Entry 9GUQ (electron microscopy, 3.10 A resolution); this record covers chains A and I of the 24 polymer chains in the assembly.

# Chain A
Molecule: 16S ribosomal RNA
Organism: Escherichia coli K-12
Sequence (1541 nucleotides; each row starts with the number of its first residue):
     1 AAAUUGAAGAGUUUGAUCAUGGCUCAGAUUGAACGCUGGCGGCAGGCCUA
    51 ACACAUGCAAGUCGAACGGUAACAGGAAGAAGCUUGCUUCUUUGCUGACG
   101 AGUGGCGGACGGGUGAGUAAUGUCUGGGAAACUGCCUGAUGGAGGGGGAU
   151 AACUACUGGAAACGGUAGCUAAUACCGCAUAACGUCGCAAGACCAAAGAG
   201 GGGUACCUUCGGGCCUCUUGCCAUCGGAUGUGCCCAGAUGGGAUUAGCUA
   251 GUAGGUGGGGUAACGGCUCACCUAGGCGACGAUCCCUAGCUGGUCUGAGA
   301 GGAUGACCAGCCACACUGGAACUGAGACACGGUCCAGACUCCUACGGGAG
   351 GCAGCAGUGGGGAAUAUUGCACAAUGGGCGCAAGCCUGAUGCAGCCAUGC
   401 CGCGUGUAUGAAGAAGGCCUUCGGGUUGUAAAGUACUUUCAGCGGGGAGG
   451 AAGGGAGUAAAGUUAAUACCUUUGCUCAUUGACGUUACCCGCAGAAGAAG
   501 CACCGGCUAACUCCGUGCCAGCAGCCXCGGUAAUACGGAGGGUGCAAGCG
   551 UUAAUCGGAAUUACUGGGCGUAAAGCGCACGCAGGCGGUUUGUUAAGUCA
   601 GAUGUGAAAUCCCCGGGCUCAACCUGGGAACUGCAUCUGAUACUGGCAAG
   651 CUUGAGUCUCGUAGAGGGGGGUAGAAUUCCAGGUGUAGCGGUGAAAUGCG
   701 UAGAGAUCUGGAGGAAUACCGGUGGCGAAGGCGGCCCCCUGGACGAAGAC
   751 UGACGCUCAGGUGCGAAAGCGUGGGGAGCAAACAGGAUUAGAUACCCUGG
   801 UAGUCCACGCCGUAAACGAUGUCGACUUGGAGGUUGUGCCCUUGAGGCGU
   851 GGCUUCCGGAGCUAACGCGUUAAGUCGACCGCCUGGGGAGUACGGCCGCA
   901 AGGUUAAAACUCAAAUGAAUUGACGGGGGCCCGCACAAGCGGUGGAGCAU
   951 GUGGUUUAAUUCGAUGXAACGCGAAGAACCUUACCUGGUCUUGACAUCCA
  1001 CGGAAGUUUUCAGAGAUGAGAAUGUGCCUUCGGGAACCGUGAGACAGGUG
  1051 CUGCAUGGCUGUCGUCAGCUCGUGUUGUGAAAUGUUGGGUUAAGUCCCGC
  1101 AACGAGCGCAACCCUUAUCCUUUGUUGCCAGCGGUCCGGCCGGGAACUCA
  1151 AAGGAGACUGCCAGUGAUAAACUGGAGGAAGGUGGGGAUGACGUCAAGUC
  1201 AUCAUGGCCCUUACGACCAGGGCUACACACGUGCUACAAUGGCGCAUACA
  1251 AAGAGAAGCGACCUCGCGAGAGCAAGCGGACCUCAUAAAGUGCGUCGUAG
  1301 UCCGGAUUGGAGUCUGCAACUCGACUCCAUGAAGUCGGAAUCGCUAGUAA
  1351 UCGUGGAUCAGAAUGCCACGGUGAAUACGUUCCCGGGCCUUGUACACACC
  1401 GCCCGUXACACCAUGGGAGUGGGUUGCAAAAGAAGUAGGUAGCUUAACCU
  1451 UCGGGAGGGCGCUUACCACUUUGUGAUUCAUGACUGGGGUGAAGUCGUAA
  1501 CAAGGUAACCGUAGGGGAACCUGCGGUUGGAUCACCUCCUU
Disordered / not traced: 1492-1493
Modified residues: PSU (pseudouridine-5'-monophosphate) at position 516, G7M (N7-methyl-guanosine-5'-monophosphate) at position 527, 2MG (2N-methylguanosine-5'-monophosphate) at position 966, 5MC (5-methylcytidine-5'-monophosphate) at position 967, 2MG (2N-methylguanosine-5'-monophosphate) at position 1207, 4OC (4n,o2'-methylcytidine-5'-monophosphate) at position 1402, 5MC (5-methylcytidine-5'-monophosphate) at position 1407, UR3 (3-methyluridine-5'-monophoshate) at position 1498, 2MG (2N-methylguanosine-5'-monophosphate) at position 1516, MA6 (6N-dimethyladenosine-5'-monophoshate) at position 1518, MA6 (6N-dimethyladenosine-5'-monophoshate) at position 1519
Ion coordination: Mg2+ site 1 near G21 (its only coordinating residue here); Mg2+ site 2: C48, G115; Mg2+ site 3 near A53 (its only coordinating residue here); Mg2+ site 4: A59, U387; Mg2+ site 5: U62, G105; Mg2+ site 6 near G100 (its only coordinating residue here); Mg2+ site 7: A109, G331; Mg2+ site 8 near G111 (its only coordinating residue here); Mg2+ site 9: A116, G117, G289; Mg2+ site 10 near G145 (its only coordinating residue here); Mg2+ site 11: A174, C175; Mg2+ site 12: U180, A195; 66 more Mg2+ sites not listed

# Chain I
Name: 30S ribosomal protein S8
Organism: Escherichia coli K-12
Reference sequence: P0A7W7 (RS8_ECOLI); residue numbers follow UniProt; this construct covers 1-130
Amino-acid sequence (130 residues; each row starts with the number of its first residue):
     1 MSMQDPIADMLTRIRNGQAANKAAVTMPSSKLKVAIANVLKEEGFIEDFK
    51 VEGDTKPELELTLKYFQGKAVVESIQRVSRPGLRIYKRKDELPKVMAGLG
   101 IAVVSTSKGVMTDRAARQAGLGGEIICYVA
Disordered / not traced: 1

# How chain A and chain I interact
Contacting residue pairs - 64 pairs, chain A then chain I:
  C586(A) with Gln4(I), hydrogen bond to the sugar; Pro81(I), phosphate contact
  G587(A) with Gln4(I), sugar contact; Pro81(I), phosphate contact; Arg84(I), salt bridge to the phosphate
  G588(A) with Met3(I), sugar contact
  U589(A) with Pro6(I), phosphate contact
  U590(A) with Ser30(I), phosphate contact; Lys31(I), hydrogen bond to the phosphate
  U591(A) with Lys31(I), salt bridge to the phosphate
  G597(A) with Tyr86(I), hydrogen bond to the base
  U598(A) with Tyr86(I), sugar contact
  C599(A) with Lys87(I), sugar contact; Arg88(I), phosphate contact; Lys89(I), phosphate contact; Leu121(I), sugar contact; Gly122(I), hydrogen bond to the sugar
  A600(A) with Arg88(I), phosphate contact; Lys89(I), hydrogen bond to the phosphate; Gly120(I), sugar contact; Leu121(I), sugar contact
  G601(A) with Lys89(I), salt bridge to the phosphate
  A640(A) with Ser107(I), hydrogen bond to the sugar; Lys108(I), sugar contact
  U641(A) with Ser107(I), sugar contact
  A642(A) with Ser105(I), hydrogen bond to the base; Thr106(I), base contact; Ser107(I), base contact; Gly109(I), sugar contact; Val110(I), sugar contact
  C643(A) with Lys31(I), phosphate contact; Arg84(I), sugar contact; Ser105(I), sugar contact; Glu124(I), hydrogen bond to the sugar
  U644(A) with Arg84(I), sugar contact
  U652(A) with Lys56(I), phosphate contact
  U653(A) with Lys56(I), salt bridge to the phosphate
  G755(A) with Ser2(I), sugar contact; Gln4(I), base contact
  C756(A) with Ser2(I), hydrogen bond to the sugar; Gln4(I), base contact
  C823(A) with Ser2(I), hydrogen bond to the sugar
  G824(A) with Ser2(I), hydrogen bond to the sugar; Met3(I), sugar contact
  A825(A) with Asp9(I), hydrogen bond to the sugar; Thr12(I), base contact; Arg13(I), hydrogen bond to the sugar
  C826(A) with Arg13(I), salt bridge to the phosphate; Asn16(I), hydrogen bond to the base
  U827(A) with Ala20(I), sugar contact
  U875(A) with Thr12(I), base contact; Arg15(I), hydrogen bond to the sugar; Asn16(I), hydrogen bond to the base
  C876(A) with Thr12(I), hydrogen bond to the sugar; Arg15(I), phosphate contact
  G877(A) with Ser2(I), base contact; Asp5(I), sugar contact; Ala8(I), sugar contact; Arg80(I), phosphate contact; Pro81(I), phosphate contact
  A878(A) with Gln4(I), sugar contact; Arg80(I), salt bridge to the phosphate; Pro81(I), phosphate contact; Gly82(I), hydrogen bond to the phosphate
Also at the interface, not in a pair above, chain A (33 interface residues in all): G633, U828, G874, C879
Also at the interface, not in a pair above, chain I (39 interface residues in all): Lys22, Ser29, Leu32, Thr55, Asp90, Gly123

# Overview
Chain A and chain I form an interface of 33 and 39 residues respectively; the contacts include 18 hydrogen
bonds and 6 salt bridges. Polar pairs include G597(A)-Tyr86(I), A642(A)-Ser105(I) and C826(A)-Asn16(I). C48(A)
and G115(A) coordinate Mg2+ site 2. A59(A) and U387(A) coordinate Mg2+ site 4.
Chain A is 16S ribosomal RNA and chain I is 30S ribosomal protein S8, both from Escherichia coli K-12; the
structure, 30S PIC (Pre-Initiation complex), was determined by electron microscopy, deposited together with
9GUP, 9GUR, 9GUS, 9GUT, 9GUU, 9GUV, 9GUW and 9GUX.
